PDB entry 3AM7 | X-ray diffraction, 2.20 A resolution | chains A and B

[Chain A]
Name: Eukaryotic translation initiation factor 4E
Source organism: Homo sapiens
UniProtKB: P06730 (IF4E_HUMAN); numbering as in UniProt (aligned over 27-217)
Sequence (191 residues; each row starts with the number of its first residue):
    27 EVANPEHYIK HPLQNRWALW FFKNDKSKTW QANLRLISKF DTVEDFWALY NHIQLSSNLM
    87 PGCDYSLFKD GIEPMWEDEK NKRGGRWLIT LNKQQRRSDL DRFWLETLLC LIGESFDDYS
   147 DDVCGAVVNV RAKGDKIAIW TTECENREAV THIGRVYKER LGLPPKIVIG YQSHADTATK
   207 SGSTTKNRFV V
Not modelled in the structure: 60
Small-molecule neighbours: 7-methyl-guanosine-5'-triphosphate (MGP): Trp56, Asp90, Pro100, Met101, Trp102, Glu103, Asn155, Arg157, Lys159, Lys162, Trp166
Curated features (UniProtKB/Swiss-Prot):
  - region (EIF4EBP1/2/3 binding): His37 to Gln40, Trp73 to Asn77, Glu132 to Gly139
  - binding site (mRNA): Trp56, Gln57, Trp102, Glu103, Arg157 to Lys162, Thr205 to Ser207
  - site: Lys159 (Microbial infection: Interaction with potato virus Y VPg)
  - modified residue: Ser209 (Phosphoserine)

[Chain B]
Name: Eukaryotic translation initiation factor 4E-binding protein 2
Source organism: Homo sapiens
UniProtKB: Q13542 (4EBP2_HUMAN); residue numbers follow UniProt; this construct covers 47-65
Sequence (19 residues; each row starts with the number of its first residue):
    47 PGGTRIIYDR KFLLDRRNS

[How chain A and chain B interact]
Pairs across the interface (28):
  His37(A) with Tyr54(B); Phe58(B); Arg62(B)
  Pro38(A) with Ile52(B); Tyr54(B), hydrogen bond (backbone-side chain)
  Gln40(A) with Thr50(B); Arg51(B); Ile52(B)
  Val69(A) with Tyr54(B), hydrophobic; Leu59(B), hydrophobic
  Trp73(A) with Leu59(B), hydrogen bond (side chain-backbone); Leu60(B), hydrophobic; Arg62(B); Arg63(B)
  Tyr76(A) with Arg63(B)
  Asn77(A) with Arg63(B)
  Leu131(A) with Arg63(B)
  Glu132(A) with Arg56(B), salt bridge
  Leu135(A) with Leu59(B), hydrophobic
  Gly139(A) with Ile53(B); Tyr54(B), hydrogen bond (backbone-backbone)
  Glu140(A) with Arg51(B), salt bridge; Ile52(B); Ile53(B)
  Asp143(A) with Arg51(B), hydrogen bond (backbone-side chain)
  Asp144(A) with Pro47(B); Arg51(B), salt bridge
  Asp147(A) with Arg51(B), salt bridge
Also at the interface, not in a pair above, chain A (20 interface residues in all): Leu39, Ile138, Ser141, Ser146, Arg186
Also at the interface, not in a pair above, chain B (13 interface residues in all): Asn64

[Overview]
20 residues of chain A and 13 residues of chain B are in contact; the contacts include 4 hydrogen bonds and 4
salt bridges. Polar pairs include Glu132(A)-Arg56(B), Glu140(A)-Arg51(B) and Asp144(A)-Arg51(B). Ligands of
chain A: 7-methyl-guanosine-5'-triphosphate. From UniProt: 13 mRNA-binding residues on chain A.
Here chain A is Eukaryotic translation initiation factor 4E and chain B is Eukaryotic translation initiation
factor 4E-binding protein 2, both from Homo sapiens. Entry 3AM7 (Crystal structure of the ternary complex of
eIF4E-M7GTP-4EBP2 peptide) was determined by X-ray diffraction.
